Entry 1MIO (X-ray diffraction, 3.00 A resolution); this record covers chains B and C of the 4 polymer chains in the assembly.

[Chain B]
Protein: Nitrogenase molybdenum iron protein (beta chain)
Source organism: Clostridium pasteurianum
Reference sequence: P11347 (NIFK_CLOPA); residue numbers follow UniProt; this construct covers 1-458
Sequence (458 residues; row label = number of the first residue in the row):
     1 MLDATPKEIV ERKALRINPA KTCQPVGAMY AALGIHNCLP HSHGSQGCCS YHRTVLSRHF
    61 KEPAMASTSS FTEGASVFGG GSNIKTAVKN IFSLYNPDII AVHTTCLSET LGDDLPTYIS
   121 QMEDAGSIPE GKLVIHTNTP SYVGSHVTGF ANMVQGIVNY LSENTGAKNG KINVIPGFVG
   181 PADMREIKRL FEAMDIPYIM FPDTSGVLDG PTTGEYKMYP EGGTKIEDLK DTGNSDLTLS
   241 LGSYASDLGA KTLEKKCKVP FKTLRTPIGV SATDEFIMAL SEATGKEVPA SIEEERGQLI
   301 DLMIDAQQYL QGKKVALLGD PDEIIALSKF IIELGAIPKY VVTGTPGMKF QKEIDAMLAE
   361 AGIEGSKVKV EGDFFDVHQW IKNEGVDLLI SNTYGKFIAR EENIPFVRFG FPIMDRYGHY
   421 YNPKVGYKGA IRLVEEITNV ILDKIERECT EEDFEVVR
Disordered / not traced: 1
Bound ions: fe-s cluster Fe: C23, C48, C106, S141 (shared with 3 residues of chain A); Ca2+ site 1: K61, E62 (shared with 2 residues of chain D); Ca2+ site 2: D301, D305 (shared with 2 residues of chain D)
Small-molecule neighbours: fe-s cluster (CLP): C23, P25, S45, Q46, G47, C48, Y51, H52, T105, C106, S141
Curated features (UniProtKB/Swiss-Prot):
  - binding site ([8Fe-7S] cluster): C23, C48, C106, S141

[Chain C]
Protein: Nitrogenase molybdenum iron protein (alpha chain)
Source organism: Clostridium pasteurianum
Reference sequence: P00467 (NIFD_CLOPA); residues 2-534 here correspond to UniProt positions 1-533 (UniProt number = residue number - 1)
Sequence (533 residues; each row starts with the number of its first residue):
     2 SENLKDEILE KYIPKTKKTR SGHIVIKTEE TPNPEIVANT RTVPGIITAR GCAYAGCKGV
    62 VMGPIKDMVH ITHGPIGCSF YTWGGRRFKS KPENGTGLNF NEYVFSTDMQ ESDIVFGGVN
   122 KLKDAIHEAY EMFHPAAIGV YATCPVGLIG DDILAVAATA SKEIGIPVHA FSCEGYKGVS
   182 QSAGHHIANN TVMTDIIGKG NKEQKKYSIN VLGEYNIGGD AWEMDRVLEK IGYHVNATLT
   242 GDATYEKVQN ADKADLNLVQ CHRSINYIAE MMETKYGIPW IKCNFIGVDG IVETLRDMAK
   302 CFDDPELTKR TEEVIAEEIA AIQDDLDYFK EKLQGKTACL YVGGSRSHTY MNMLKSFGVD
   362 SLVAGFEFAH RDDYEGREVI PTIKIDADSK NIPEITVTPD EQKYRVVIPE DKVEELKKAG
   422 VPLSSYGGMM KEMHDGTILI DDMNHHDMEV VLEKLKPDMF FAGIKEKFVI QKGGVLSKQL
   482 HSYDYNGPYA GFRGVVNFGH ELVNGIYTPA WKMITPPWKK ASSESKVVVG GEA
Disordered / not traced: 527-534
Bound ions: fe-s cluster Fe: C53, C79, C145 (shared with 4 residues of chain D); fe-mo-s cluster Fe near C262 (its only coordinating residue here)
Small-molecule neighbours:
  - fe-mo-s cluster (CFM): V61, R87, Q182, H186, Y216, I218, C262, R264, S265, V343, G344, G345, S346, R347, E368, F369, H482
  - fe-s cluster (CLP): C53, Y55, P76, I77, G78, C79, T144, C145, G176
  - 3-hydroxy-3-carboxy-adipic acid (HCA): A56, G86, R87, Q182, G464, I465, K466, Q480, H482, S483

[How chain B and chain C interact]
Residue-residue contacts (56; chain B residue first):
  V270(B) with M514(C), hydrophobic
  D274(B) with P518(C)
  I277(B) with W519(C), hydrophobic
  M278(B) with P518(C), hydrophobic; W519(C), hydrophobic; S523(C); S526(C)
  S281(B) with S526(C), hydrogen bond (side chain-backbone)
  E282(B) with S523(C); S526(C)
  G285(B) with E525(C)
  K286(B) with S526(C)
  E287(B) with W519(C); S523(C); S524(C); E525(C); S526(C), hydrogen bond (side chain-backbone)
  V288(B) with W519(C); S526(C), hydrogen bond (backbone-backbone)
  E293(B) with P517(C); W519(C), hydrogen bond; K520(C), salt bridge
  R296(B) with M514(C), hydrogen bond (side chain-backbone); I515(C), hydrogen bond (side chain-backbone); P517(C); W519(C)
  I300(B) with A511(C); M514(C)
  D301(B) with K473(C), salt bridge
  I304(B) with A511(C), hydrophobic; W512(C), hydrophobic
  D305(B) with F469(C)
  Q307(B) with K479(C), hydrogen bond; N505(C); G506(C); T509(C), hydrogen bond
  Q308(B) with D485(C), hydrogen bond (side chain-backbone); N487(C), hydrogen bond; E502(C)
  Q311(B) with N505(C); T509(C); P510(C)
  E333(B) with P510(C); M514(C)
  L334(B) with P510(C)
  G335(B) with P510(C)
  E452(B) with K90(C), hydrogen bond (backbone-side chain); S91(C); K92(C), salt bridge; W223(C)
  D453(B) with K90(C)
  E455(B) with R88(C), salt bridge; K90(C), salt bridge
  V456(B) with G85(C)
  V457(B) with Y486(C)
  R458(B) with Y486(C)
Also at the interface, not in a pair above, chain B (32 interface residues in all): M303, Y309, I332, Y427
Also at the interface, not in a pair above, chain C (33 interface residues in all): W84, Q472, Y508, T516

[Overview]
32 residues of chain B and 33 residues of chain C are in contact, with 11 hydrogen bonds and 5 salt bridges.
Among the polar pairs are E293(B)-K520(C), D301(B)-K473(C) and E452(B)-K92(C). Chain B binds fe-s cluster.
Chain B is Nitrogenase molybdenum iron protein (beta chain) and chain C is Nitrogenase molybdenum iron protein
(alpha chain), both from Clostridium pasteurianum; the structure, X-ray crystal structure of the nitrogenase
molybdenum-iron protein from clostridium pasteurianum at 3.0 angstroms resolution, was determined by X-ray
diffraction.
